PDB entry 2ID7 | X-ray diffraction, 1.75 A resolution | chain A

== Chain A ==
Protein: Chemotaxis protein cheY
Organism: Escherichia coli
UniProt: P0AE67 (CHEY_ECOLI); residues 2-129 here correspond to UniProt positions 1-128 (UniProt number = residue number - 1)
Chain sequence (128 residues; numbered 2 to 129; the number before each row is that of its first residue):
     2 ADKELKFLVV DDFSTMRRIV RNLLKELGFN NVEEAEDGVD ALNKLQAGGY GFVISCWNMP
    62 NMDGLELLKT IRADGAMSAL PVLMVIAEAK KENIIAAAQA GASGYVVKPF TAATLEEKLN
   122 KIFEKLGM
Modified residues: Cys-57 (2-amino-3-phosphonomethylsulfanyl-propionic acid; CYQ)
Differences from the reference sequence: engineered mutation Cys-57 (Asp56 in P0AE67), Ile-87 (Thr86 in P0AE67)
Curated features (UniProtKB/Swiss-Prot):
  - binding site (Mg(2+)): Asp-13
Reported in the primary citation:
  - mutagenesis - T87I, T87I/Y106W: abolished binding to FliM
  - mutagenesis - T87I, T87I/Y106W: abolished binding to CheZ peptide
  - mutagenesis - T87I (Kd 4 mM), T87I/Y106W (Kd 7 mM): unchanged binding to Mg2+
  - conformationally variable residues (loop rearrangement, side-chain flip): Ala-88 to Asn-94, Tyr-106
  - contacts within the chain: Asp-13/Asn-59 (water-mediated contact), Glu-89/Lys-91 (hydrogen bond)

== Summary ==
From UniProt: Mg2+-binding residue Asp-13. The paper reports that T87I and T87I/Y106W abolish binding to FliM;
conformational variability at Ala-88 and Tyr-106.
Chain A is Chemotaxis protein cheY (Escherichia coli); the structure, 1.75 A Structure of T87I Phosphono-CheY,
was determined by X-ray diffraction (same publication as 2ID9 and 2IDM).
